PDB entry 3ZNM | X-ray diffraction, 2.40 A resolution | chains A and D of the 6 polymer chains in the assembly

Chain A:
Name: Haemagglutinin
Organism: Influenza A virus
Notes: fragment: ha1 of trypsin released ectodomain, residues 17-342
UniProt: Q6DQ34 (Q6DQ34_9INFA); residues 1-326 here correspond to UniProt positions 17-342 (UniProt number = residue number + 16)
Amino-acid sequence (326 residues; row label = number of the first residue in the row):
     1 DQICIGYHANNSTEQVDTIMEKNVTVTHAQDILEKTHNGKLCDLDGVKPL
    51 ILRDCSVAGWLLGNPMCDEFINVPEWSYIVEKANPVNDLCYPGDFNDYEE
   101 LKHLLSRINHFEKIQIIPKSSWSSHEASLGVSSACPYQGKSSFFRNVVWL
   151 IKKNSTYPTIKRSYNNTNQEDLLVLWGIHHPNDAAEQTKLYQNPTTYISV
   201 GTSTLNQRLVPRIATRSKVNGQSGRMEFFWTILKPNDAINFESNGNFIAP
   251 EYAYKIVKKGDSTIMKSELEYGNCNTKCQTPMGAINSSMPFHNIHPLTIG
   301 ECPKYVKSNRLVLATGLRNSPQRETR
Not modelled in the structure: 322-326
Construct notes: conflict T325 (Arg341 in Q6DQ34)
Disulfide bonds: C42-C274, C55-C67, C90-C135, C278-C302
Covalent attachments: N-acetylglucosamine (NAG) linked to N23, N165

Chain D:
Name: Haemagglutinin
Organism: Influenza A virus
Notes: fragment: ha2 of trypsin released ectodomain, residues 347-512
UniProt: Q6DQ34 (Q6DQ34_9INFA); residues 1-166 here correspond to UniProt positions 347-512 (UniProt number = residue number + 346)
Amino-acid sequence (166 residues; each row starts with the number of its first residue):
     1 GLFGAIAGFIEGGWQGMVDGWYGYHHSNEQGSGYAADKESTQKAIDGVTN
    51 KVNSIIDKMNTQFEAVGREFNNLERRIENLNKKMEDGFLDVWTYNAELLV
   101 LMENERTLDFHDSNVKNLYDKVRLQLRDNAKELGNGCFEFYHKCDNECME
   151 SVRNGTYDYPQYSEEA
Not modelled in the structure: 164-166
Disulfide bonds: C144-C148
Covalent attachments: N-acetylglucosamine (NAG) linked to N154

How chain A and chain D interact:
Contacting residue pairs (10):
  D97(A) - L73(D)
  E99(A) - R76(D)
  E100(A) - L73(D)
  E100(A) - E74(D)  hydrogen bond (side chain-backbone)
  E100(A) - R75(D)  hydrogen bond (side chain-backbone)
  E100(A) - R76(D)  salt bridge
  H103(A) - R75(D)
  H103(A) - R76(D)
  H103(A) - N79(D)
  W230(A) - L73(D)  hydrophobic
Also at the interface, not in a pair above, chain D (6 interface residues in all): N72

Summary:
5 residues of chain A and 6 residues of chain D are in contact; the contacts include 2 hydrogen bonds and 1
salt bridge. Polar pairs include E100(A)-R76(D), E100(A)-E74(D) and E100(A)-R75(D). N-acetylglucosamine is
covalently linked to N23(A) and N165(A). N-acetylglucosamine is covalently linked to N154(D).
Chain A is Haemagglutinin and chain D is Haemagglutinin, both from Influenza A virus; the structure, H5
Haemagglutinin in Complex with Sialyl-Lewis X, was determined by X-ray diffraction (same publication as 3ZNK
and 3ZNL).
